5TS0 - chains Q and Y of the 28 polymer chains in the assembly; structure by X-ray diffraction, 2.85 A resolution.

== Chain Q ==
Name: Proteasome subunit alpha
Organism: Mycobacterium tuberculosis
Notes: EC 3.4.25.1
UniProt: A5U4D5 (PSA_MYCTA); numbering as in UniProt (aligned over 10-248)
Chain sequence (240 residues; numbered 9 to 248; the number before each row is that of its first residue):
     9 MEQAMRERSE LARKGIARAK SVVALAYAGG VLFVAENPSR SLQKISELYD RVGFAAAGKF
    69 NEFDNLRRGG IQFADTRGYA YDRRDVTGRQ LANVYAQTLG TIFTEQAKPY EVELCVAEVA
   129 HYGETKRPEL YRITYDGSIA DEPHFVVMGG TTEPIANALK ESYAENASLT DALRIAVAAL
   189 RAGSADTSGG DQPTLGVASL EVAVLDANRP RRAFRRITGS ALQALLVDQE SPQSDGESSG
Unresolved in the structure: 193-202, 237-248
Construct notes: initiating methionine (9)

== Chain Y ==
Name: Proteasome subunit beta
Organism: Mycobacterium tuberculosis
Notes: EC 3.4.25.1
UniProt: A5U4D6 (PSB_MYCTA); residues 1-234 here correspond to UniProt positions 58-291 (UniProt number = residue number + 57)
Chain sequence (240 residues; each row starts with the number of its first residue):
     1 TTIVALKYPG GVVMAGDRRS TQGNMISGRD VRKVYITDDY TATGIAGTAA VAVEFARLYA
    61 VELEHYEKLE GVPLTFAGKI NRLAIMVRGN LAAAMQGLLA LPLLAGYDIH ASDPQSAGRI
   121 VSFDAAGGWN IEEEGYQAVG SGSLFAKSSM KKLYSQVTDG DSGLRVAVEA LYDAADDDSA
   181 TGGPDLVRGI FPTAVIIDAD GAVDVPESRI AELARAIIES RSGADTFGSD GGEKHHHHHH
Unresolved in the structure: 224-240
Construct notes: expression tag (235-240)
Ligand contacts:
  - 7J1 ((2S)-N-{(2S)-3-methoxy-1-[(naphthalen-1-ylmethyl)amino]-1-oxopropan-2-yl}-4-oxo-2-[(3-phenylpropanoyl)amino]-4-(1H-pyrrol-1-yl)butanamide (non-preferred name)), molecule 1: Thr1, Arg19, Ser20, Thr21, Gln22, Ser27, Val31, Arg32, Lys33, Ile45, Ala46, Gly47, Thr48, Ala49, Ala52, Val53, Leu98
  - 7J1, molecule 2: Leu91, Met95, Ser122, Phe123, Asp124, Ala125, Ala126, Gly128, Trp129, Asn130
Reported in the primary citation:
  - binding site for 7J1: Ser20, Thr21, Gln22, Ser27, Gly47, Ala49, Leu91, Met95, Leu98, Asp124, Ala125, Ala126
  - catalytic residues: Thr1 (citing earlier work)
  - specificity-determining residues: Ser20, Gln22, Ser27, Ala125 (proposed by the authors, not directly observed)

== Chain Q / chain Y interface ==
Pairs across the interface (22):
  Arg85(Q) - Glu70(Y)  salt bridge
  Tyr87(Q) - Asn81(Y)  hydrogen bond (backbone-side chain)
  Ala88(Q) - Asn81(Y)  hydrogen bond (backbone-side chain)
  Ala88(Q) - Arg82(Y)  hydrogen bond (backbone-side chain)
  Ala88(Q) - Ile85(Y)
  Tyr89(Q) - Tyr66(Y)  hydrophobic
  Tyr89(Q) - Leu74(Y)  hydrophobic
  Tyr89(Q) - Gly78(Y)
  Tyr89(Q) - Asn81(Y)  hydrogen bond (backbone-side chain)
  Tyr89(Q) - Arg82(Y)
  Asp90(Q) - Thr75(Y)
  Asp90(Q) - Ala77(Y)
  Asp90(Q) - Gly78(Y)
  Arg92(Q) - Thr75(Y)
  Asp93(Q) - Tyr66(Y)  hydrogen bond (backbone-side chain)
  Asp93(Q) - Pro73(Y)
  Asp93(Q) - Leu74(Y)
  Asp93(Q) - Thr75(Y)  hydrogen bond (side chain-backbone)
  Asp93(Q) - Gly78(Y)
  Arg97(Q) - Glu70(Y)  salt bridge
  Gln98(Q) - Tyr66(Y)  hydrogen bond
  Gln98(Q) - Glu70(Y)

== In short ==
9 residues of chain Q face 10 of chain Y across their interface, with 7 hydrogen bonds and 2 salt bridges.
Among the polar pairs are Arg85(Q)-Glu70(Y), Arg97(Q)-Glu70(Y) and Tyr87(Q)-Asn81(Y). Bound to chain Y:
compound 7J1. From the paper: the catalytic residue Thr1(Y); a binding site for 7J1 at Ser20(Y), Thr21(Y) and
Gln22(Y) among others.
Chain Q is Proteasome subunit alpha and chain Y is Proteasome subunit beta, both from Mycobacterium
tuberculosis; the structure, Structure of Mycobacterium tuberculosis proteasome in complex with N,C-capped
dipeptide PKS2208, was determined by X-ray diffraction (same publication as 5THO, 5TRG, 5TRR, 5TRS and 5TRY).
